Entry 4ONF (X-ray diffraction, 2.00 A resolution); this record covers chains H and P of the 3 polymer chains in the assembly.

Chain H:
Name: 3D6 fab antibody heavy chain
Source organism: Mus musculus
Notes: antibody fragment or engineered binder
Chain sequence (222 residues; each row starts with the number of its first residue):
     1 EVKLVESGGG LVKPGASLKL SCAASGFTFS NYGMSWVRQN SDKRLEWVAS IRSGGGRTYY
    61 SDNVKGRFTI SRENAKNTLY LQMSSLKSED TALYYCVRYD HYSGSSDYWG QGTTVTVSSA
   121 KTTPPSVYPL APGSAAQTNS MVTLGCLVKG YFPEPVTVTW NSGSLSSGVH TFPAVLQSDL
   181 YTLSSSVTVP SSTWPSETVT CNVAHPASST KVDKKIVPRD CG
Disordered / not traced: 133-139, 220-222
Cystine bridges: Cys22-Cys96, Cys146-Cys201
From the paper describing this entry:
  - contacts within the chain: Asn40-Arg44 (hydrogen bond), Asp42-Arg44 (water-mediated contact)
  - conformationally variable residues (loop rearrangement): Asn40

Chain P:
Name: Amyloid beta A4 protein
UniProtKB: P05067 (A4_HUMAN); residues 1-7 here correspond to UniProt positions 672-678 (UniProt number = residue number + 671)
Chain sequence (7 residues; row label = number of the first residue in the row):
     1 DAEFRHD
Disordered / not traced: 7

Interface between chain H and chain P:
Pairs across the interface - 15 pairs, chain H then chain P:
  Gly33(H) - Phe4(P)
  Met34(H) - Phe4(P)
  Trp47(H) - Glu3(P)
  Ser50(H) - Glu3(P)  hydrogen bond
  Ser50(H) - Phe4(P)
  Ile51(H) - Phe4(P)
  Arg52(H) - Glu3(P)  hydrogen bond (side chain-backbone)
  Arg52(H) - Phe4(P)
  Arg52(H) - His6(P)
  Tyr59(H) - Glu3(P)  hydrogen bond (side chain-backbone)
  Tyr99(H) - Asp1(P)
  Tyr99(H) - Phe4(P)  hydrophobic
  Tyr99(H) - Arg5(P)
  Ser105(H) - Asp1(P)
  Ser106(H) - Asp1(P)  hydrogen bond
Other interface residues (no listed pair), chain H (12 interface residues in all): Arg57, Gly104
Interface features reported in the paper:
  - pairs named by the authors: Gly33(H)-Phe4(P), Met34(H)-Phe4(P), Trp47(H)-Glu3(P), Ser50(H)-Glu3(P), Ser50(H)-Phe4(P), Ile51(H)-Phe4(P), Arg52(H)-Glu3(P), Arg52(H)-Phe4(P)
  - epitope / paratope residues, chain H: Gly33(H), Met34(H), Trp47(H), Ser50(H), Ile51(H), Arg52(H)
  - epitope / paratope residues, chain P: Asp1(P), Glu3(P), Phe4(P), His6(P)

Overview:
12 residues of chain H face 5 of chain P across their interface, with 4 hydrogen bonds. Polar pairs include
Ser50(H)-Glu3(P), Arg52(H)-Glu3(P) and Tyr59(H)-Glu3(P). The paper describes contacts between Gly33(H) and
Phe4(P), Met34(H) and Phe4(P) and Trp47(H) and Glu3(P) among others. The paper reports epitope/paratope
residues Gly33(H), Met34(H) and Asp1(P) among others; conformational variability at Asn40(H).
Here chain H is 3D6 fab antibody heavy chain (Mus musculus) and chain P is Amyloid beta A4 protein. Entry 4ONF
(Fab fragment of 3D6 in complex with amyloid beta 1-7) was determined by X-ray diffraction, deposited together
with 4ONG.
